6ONY - chains A and B; structure by X-ray diffraction, 1.98 A resolution.

== Chain A (and B) ==
Protein: Bromodomain-containing protein 2
From: Homo sapiens
Notes: chain B of this document is another copy of the same molecule, construct and numbering; everything in this record applies to it too
Reference sequence: P25440 (BRD2_HUMAN); residue numbers follow UniProt; this construct covers 73-194
Chain sequence (126 residues; numbered 69 to 194; the number before each row is that of its first residue):
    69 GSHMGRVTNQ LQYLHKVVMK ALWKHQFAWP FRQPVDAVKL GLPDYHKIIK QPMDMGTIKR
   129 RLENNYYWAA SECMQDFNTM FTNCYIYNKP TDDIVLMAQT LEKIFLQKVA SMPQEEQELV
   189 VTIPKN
Disordered / not traced: 69-72, 187-194 (chain B: 69-73, 184-194)
Differences from the reference sequence: expression tag (69-72)
Residues lining bound ligands: 744 (HWV; N-ethyl-4-[2-(4-fluoro-2,6-dimethylphenoxy)-5-(2-hydroxypropan-2-yl)phenyl]-6-methyl-7-oxo-6,7-dihydro-1H-pyrrolo[2,3-c]pyridine-2-carboxamide): W97, P98, F99, Q101, P102, V103, D104, K107, L108, L110, C152, Y155, N156, K157, D160, I162, M165

== Chain A / chain B interface ==
Pairs across the interface (41):
  Q78(A) - A178(B)  hydrogen bond (side chain-backbone)
  I116(A) - P158(B)  hydrophobic
  S139(A) - Q175(B)  hydrogen bond
  M142(A) - L174(B)
  M142(A) - A178(B)  hydrophobic
  Q143(A) - K171(B)
  Q143(A) - L174(B)
  Q143(A) - Q175(B)
  N146(A) - E170(B)
  N146(A) - L174(B)
  T150(A) - Y153(B)
  T150(A) - Q167(B)
  T150(A) - E170(B)  hydrogen bond
  Y153(A) - T150(B)
  Y153(A) - Y153(B)
  Y153(A) - I154(B)
  I154(A) - Y153(B)  hydrophobic
  I154(A) - P158(B)
  I154(A) - V163(B)  hydrophobic
  I154(A) - Q167(B)
  P158(A) - I116(B)  hydrophobic
  P158(A) - I154(B)  hydrophobic
  V163(A) - I154(B)  hydrophobic
  Q167(A) - T150(B)
  E170(A) - N146(B)
  E170(A) - T150(B)
  K171(A) - Q143(B)
  L174(A) - M142(B)
  L174(A) - N146(B)
  Q175(A) - S139(B)
  V177(A) - V177(B)  hydrophobic
  A178(A) - Q78(B)  hydrogen bond (backbone-side chain)
  A178(A) - M180(B)  hydrophobic
  S179(A) - Q182(B)  hydrogen bond (backbone-side chain)
  M180(A) - A178(B)
  M180(A) - Q182(B)
  P181(A) - Q182(B)
  Q182(A) - A178(B)
  Q182(A) - S179(B)  hydrogen bond (side chain-backbone)
  Q182(A) - M180(B)
  Q182(A) - P181(B)
Other interface residues (no listed pair), chain A (24 interface residues in all): T147, F173

== Summary ==
Chain A and chain B form an interface of 24 and 22 residues respectively, with 6 hydrogen bonds. Among the
polar pairs are Q78(A)-A178(B), S139(A)-Q175(B) and T150(A)-E170(B). Ligands of chain A: 744.
Both chains are Bromodomain-containing protein 2 (Homo sapiens). Entry 6ONY (BRD2_Bromodomain1 complex with
inhibitor 744) was determined by X-ray diffraction together with 6E6J from the same study.
